Entry 7UB2 (electron microscopy, 3.40 A resolution); this record covers chains M and Y of the 12 polymer chains in the assembly.

# Chain M
Molecule: RecT
Organism: Listeria innocua Clip11262
UniProtKB: Q92FL9 (Q92FL9_LISIN); residue numbers follow UniProt; this construct covers 1-271
Sequence (274 residues; numbered -2 to 271; the number before each row is that of its first residue; numbers below 1 keep their minus sign (Gly-2 is residue -2)):
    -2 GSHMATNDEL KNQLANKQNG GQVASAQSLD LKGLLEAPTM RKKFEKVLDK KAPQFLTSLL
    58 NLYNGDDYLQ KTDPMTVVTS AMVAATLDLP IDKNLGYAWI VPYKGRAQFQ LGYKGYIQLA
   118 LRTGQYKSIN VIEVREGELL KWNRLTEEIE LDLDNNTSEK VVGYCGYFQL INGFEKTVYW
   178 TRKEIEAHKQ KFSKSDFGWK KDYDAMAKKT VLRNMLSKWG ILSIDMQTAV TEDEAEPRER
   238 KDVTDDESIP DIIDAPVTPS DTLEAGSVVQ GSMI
Disordered / not traced: -2 to 33, 225-271
Sequence notes: expression tag (-2 to 0)
What the authors report for this chain:
  - binding site for the 49-nt DNA strand (chain Y): Trp96, Gln107, Tyr110, His185, Lys206, Arg210, Asn211, Lys215
  - binding site for the 49-nt DNA strand: Val98, Tyr100, Lys101, Lys191, Phe194
  - mutagenesis - K157A, K180A: unchanged binding to DNA
  - mutagenesis - K111A/K215A, K206A/K215A, K206A/R210A, K206E, R210A/K215A, K215A/W216A: abolished binding to DNA
  - mutagenesis - L118A/F171A, I126H, W216R: abolished expression
  - mutagenesis - V98A, K191A/F194A: decreased binding to duplex intermediate
  - mutagenesis - V98W, Y100A, Y100E, K101A, K101E, Q107A, Q107H, K191A, K191E, F194A, F194E: unchanged binding to duplex intermediate
  - mutagenesis - V98A: unchanged binding to ssDNA
  - self-association interface (contacts with another copy of this molecule): Phe41
  - mutagenesis - K111A: decreased binding to DNA

# Chain Y
Molecule: 49-nt DNA strand
Sequence (49 nucleotides; each row starts with the number of its first residue):
    22 AAAAAAAAAA AAAAAAAAAA AAAAAAAAAA AAAAAAAAAA AAAAAAAAA

# Interface between chain M and chain Y
Pairs across the interface - 19 pairs, chain M then chain Y:
  Trp96(M) - DA63(Y)  sugar contact
  Trp96(M) - DA64(Y)  phosphate contact
  Val98(M) - DA63(Y)  base contact
  Tyr100(M) - DA62(Y)  base contact
  Gln107(M) - DA62(Y)  hydrogen bond to the base
  Gly109(M) - DA64(Y)  phosphate contact
  Tyr110(M) - DA64(Y)  hydrogen bond to the phosphate
  Tyr110(M) - DA65(Y)  hydrogen bond to the phosphate
  His185(M) - DA61(Y)  phosphate contact
  His185(M) - DA62(Y)  salt bridge to the phosphate
  Phe189(M) - DA61(Y)  phosphate contact
  Ser190(M) - DA63(Y)  phosphate contact
  Asp199(M) - DA65(Y)  sugar contact
  Lys206(M) - DA63(Y)  salt bridge to the phosphate
  Lys206(M) - DA64(Y)  salt bridge to the phosphate
  Arg210(M) - DA62(Y)  salt bridge to the phosphate
  Arg210(M) - DA64(Y)  salt bridge to the phosphate
  Asn211(M) - DA62(Y)  hydrogen bond to the phosphate
  Lys215(M) - DA61(Y)  salt bridge to the phosphate
Interface residues without a listed pair, chain M (18 interface residues in all): Tyr65, Trp196, Ala202, Met203
Interface residues without a listed pair, chain Y (6 interface residues in all): DA60

# Summary
18 residues of chain M and 6 residues of chain Y are in contact, with 4 hydrogen bonds and 6 salt bridges.
Among the polar pairs are Gln107(M)-DA62(Y), Tyr110(M)-DA64(Y) and Tyr110(M)-DA65(Y). The paper reports a
binding site for the 49-nt DNA strand (chain Y) at Trp96(M), Gln107(M) and Tyr110(M) among others;
K111A/K215A, K206A/K215A and K206A/R210A of chain M, among others, abolish binding to DNA; 25 substitutions
were tested in all.
Chain M is RecT (Listeria innocua Clip11262) and chain Y is a 49-nt DNA strand; the structure, Structure of
RecT protein from Listeria innoccua phage A118 in complex with 83-mer annealed duplex, was determined by
electron microscopy, deposited together with 7UBB.
